2GE5 - chains C and A of the 4 polymer chains in the assembly; structure by X-ray diffraction, 2.40 A resolution.

# Chain C
Molecule: 11-nt DNA strand
Sequence (11 nucleotides; numbered 1 to 11; the number before each row is that of its first residue):
     1 AAAGATATCT T
Ion coordination: Ca2+: DA7 (shared with Asp74(A), Asp90(A) of chain A)

# Chain A
Protein: Type II restriction enzyme EcoRV
Organism: Escherichia coli
Notes: EC 3.1.21.4
UniProtKB: P04390 (T2E5_ECOLI); residues 2-220 here correspond to UniProt positions 1-219 (UniProt number = residue number - 1)
Amino-acid sequence (219 residues; row label = number of the first residue in the row):
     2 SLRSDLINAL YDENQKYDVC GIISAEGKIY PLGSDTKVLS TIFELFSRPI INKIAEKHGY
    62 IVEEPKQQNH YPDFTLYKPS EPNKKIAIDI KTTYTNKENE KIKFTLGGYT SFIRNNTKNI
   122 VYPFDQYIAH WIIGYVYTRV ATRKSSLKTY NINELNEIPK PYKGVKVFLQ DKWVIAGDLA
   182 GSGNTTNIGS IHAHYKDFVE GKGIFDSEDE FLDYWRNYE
Ion coordination: Ca2+: Asp74, Asp90 (shared with DA7(C) of chain C)
Reported in the primary citation:
  - Ca2+ coordination: Asp74, Asp90
  - catalytic residues: Asp74, Asp90

# Interface between chain C and chain A
Residue-residue contacts (30; chain C residue first):
  DA5(C) - Thr111(A)  hydrogen bond to the phosphate
  DA5(C) - Ser112(A)  phosphate contact
  DA5(C) - Lys119(A)  salt bridge to the phosphate
  DA5(C) - Asn120(A)  phosphate contact
  DT6(C) - Asn70(A)  base contact
  DT6(C) - Gly109(A)  hydrogen bond to the phosphate
  DT6(C) - Ser112(A)  hydrogen bond to the phosphate
  DT6(C) - Phe113(A)  phosphate contact
  DT6(C) - Asn120(A)  sugar contact
  DT6(C) - Thr186(A)  base contact
  DA7(C) - Tyr72(A)  phosphate contact
  DA7(C) - Asp90(A)  phosphate contact
  DA7(C) - Lys92(A)  salt bridge to the phosphate
  DA7(C) - Thr186(A)  base contact
  DT8(C) - Thr37(A)  phosphate contact
  DT8(C) - Ser41(A)  hydrogen bond to the phosphate
  DT8(C) - Ile91(A)  phosphate contact
  DT8(C) - Lys92(A)  salt bridge to the phosphate
  DT8(C) - Thr93(A)  hydrogen bond to the phosphate
  DT8(C) - Thr106(A)  hydrogen bond to the phosphate
  DT8(C) - Ser183(A)  base contact
  DT8(C) - Thr186(A)  hydrogen bond to the base
  DT8(C) - Asn188(A)  base contact
  DC9(C) - Thr37(A)  hydrogen bond to the phosphate
  DC9(C) - Thr93(A)  phosphate contact
  DC9(C) - Thr94(A)  hydrogen bond to the phosphate
  DC9(C) - Tyr95(A)  hydrogen bond to the phosphate
  DC9(C) - Gly182(A)  hydrogen bond to the base
  DC9(C) - Ser183(A)  base contact
  DT10(C) - Tyr95(A)  hydrogen bond to the phosphate
Other interface residues (no listed pair), chain A (24 interface residues in all): His71, Gly108, Thr187

# Summary
6 residues of chain C face 24 of chain A across their interface, with 12 hydrogen bonds and 3 salt bridges.
Polar pairs include DT8(C)-Thr186(A), DC9(C)-Gly182(A) and DA5(C)-Thr111(A). The Ca2+ site is built by
Asp74(A), Asp90(A) and DA7(C). From the paper: catalytic residues Asp74(A) and Asp90(A); Ca2+ coordination by
Asp74(A) and Asp90(A).
Chain C is an 11-nt DNA strand and chain A is Type II restriction enzyme EcoRV (Escherichia coli); the
structure, EcoRV Restriction Endonuclease C-terminal deletion mutant/GATATC/Ca2+, was determined by X-ray
diffraction.
